PDB entry 3DT1 | X-ray diffraction, 2.80 A resolution | chain A

[Chain A]
Protein: Mitogen-activated protein kinase 14
From: Homo sapiens
Notes: EC 2.7.11.24
UniProt: Q16539 (MK14_HUMAN); residue numbers follow UniProt; this construct covers 1-360
Amino-acid sequence (383 residues; each row starts with the number of its first residue; numbers below 1 keep their minus sign (Met-22 is residue -22)):
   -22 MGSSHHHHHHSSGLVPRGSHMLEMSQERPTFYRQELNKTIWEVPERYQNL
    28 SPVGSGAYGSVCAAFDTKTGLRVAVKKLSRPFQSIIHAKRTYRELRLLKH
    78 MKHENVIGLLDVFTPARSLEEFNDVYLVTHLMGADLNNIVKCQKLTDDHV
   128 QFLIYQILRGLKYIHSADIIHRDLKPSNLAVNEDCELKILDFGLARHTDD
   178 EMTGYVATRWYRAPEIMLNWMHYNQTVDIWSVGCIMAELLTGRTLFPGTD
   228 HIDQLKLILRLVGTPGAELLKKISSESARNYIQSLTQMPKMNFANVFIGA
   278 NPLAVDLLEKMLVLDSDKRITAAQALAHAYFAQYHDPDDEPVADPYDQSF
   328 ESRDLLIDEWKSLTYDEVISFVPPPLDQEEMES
Not modelled in the structure: -22 to -4, 353-360
Differences from the reference sequence: expression tag (-22 to 0)
Residues lining bound ligands: P40 (N-cyclopropyl-4-methyl-3-{2-[(2-morpholin-4-ylethyl)amino]quinazolin-6-yl}benzamide): Val30, Val38, Ala51, Val52, Lys53, Glu71, Leu74, Leu75, Ile84, Leu104, Thr106, His107, Leu108, Met109, Gly110, Ala111, Asp112, Asn115, Leu167, Asp168, Phe169, Leu171
UniProt features mapped onto this chain:
  - motif: Thr180 to Tyr182 (TXY)
  - active site: Asp168 (Proton acceptor)
  - binding site (ATP): Val30 to Val38, Lys53
  - modified residue: Ser2 (N-acetylserine), Thr16 (Phosphothreonine), Lys53 (N6-acetyllysine), Lys152 (N6-acetyllysine), Thr180 (Phosphothreonine), Tyr182 (Phosphotyrosine), Thr263 (Phosphothreonine), Tyr323 (Phosphotyrosine)
  - natural variant: Ala51 (A51V: In a gastric adenocarcinoma sample), Pro322 (P322R: In a lung adenocarcinoma sample)
  - mutagenesis: Ala34 (A34V: Lowered kinase activity), Lys53 (K53R: Loss of kinase activity), Lys54 (K54R: Impairs MAP2K6/MKK6-dependent autophosphorylation), Tyr69 (Y69H: Lowered kinase activity), Asp168 (D168A: Loss of kinase activity), Thr175 (T175A: No effect on either the kinase activity or tyrosine phosphorylation), Asp176 (D176A: Emulation of the active state. Increase in activity; when associated with S-327 or L-327), Asp177 (D177A: Loss of kinase activity), Thr180 (T180E: Loss of kinase activity), Tyr182 (Y182F: Loss of kinase activity), Ala320 (A320T: Lowered kinase activity), Phe327 (F327L: Emulation of the active state. Increase in activity; when associated with A-176; F327S: Emulation of the active state. Increase in activity; when associated with A-176), 1 further mutagenesis entry in UniProt

[In short]
Chain A binds compound P40. Curated annotation (UniProt) lists active-site residue Asp168, 10 ATP-binding
residues and 13 mutagenesis sites.
Chain A is Mitogen-activated protein kinase 14 (Homo sapiens); the structure, P38 Complexed with a quinazoline
inhibitor, was determined by X-ray diffraction, deposited together with 3DS6.
